Entry 8JVM (electron microscopy, 3.86 A resolution); this record covers chains F and J of the 3 polymer chains in the assembly.

[Chain F (and J)]
Molecule: Tip attachment protein J
Organism: Escherichia phage Lambda
Notes: fragment: AHS-CSF domains; chain J of this document is another copy of the same molecule, construct and numbering; everything in this record applies to it too
UniProtKB: P03749 (TIPJ_LAMBD); residues 830-995 here = UniProt positions 830-995
Amino-acid sequence (166 residues; numbered 830 to 995; the number before each row is that of its first residue):
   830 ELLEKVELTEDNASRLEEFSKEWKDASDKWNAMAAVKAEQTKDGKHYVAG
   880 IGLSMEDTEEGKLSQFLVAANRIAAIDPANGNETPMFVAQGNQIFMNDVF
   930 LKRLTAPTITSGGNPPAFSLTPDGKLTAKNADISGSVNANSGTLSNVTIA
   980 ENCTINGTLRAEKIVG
Construct notes: conflict Ala863 (Trp in P03749), Ala867 (Ile in P03749), Ala904 (Phe in P03749)

[Chain F / chain J interface]
Contacting residue pairs (164; chain F residue first):
  Lys834(F) - Val835(J)
  Leu837(F) - Thr838(J)
  Leu837(F) - Ala842(J)  hydrophobic
  Thr838(F) - Thr838(J)
  Asn841(F) - Thr838(J)
  Asn841(F) - Asn841(J)
  Asn841(F) - Ala842(J)
  Arg844(F) - Leu845(J)
  Leu845(F) - Leu845(J)  hydrophobic
  Phe848(F) - Ser849(J)
  Glu851(F) - Trp852(J)
  Trp852(F) - Trp852(J)
  Lys858(F) - Gln869(J)
  Trp859(F) - Trp859(J)  hydrophobic
  Ala864(F) - Met884(J)
  Val865(F) - Leu882(J)
  Lys866(F) - Ile880(J)
  Lys866(F) - Leu882(J)
  Gly879(F) - Leu882(J)
  Ile880(F) - Leu882(J)
  Ala899(F) - Gln894(J)
  Ala899(F) - Phe895(J)  hydrogen bond (backbone-backbone)
  Asn900(F) - Phe895(J)
  Arg901(F) - Tyr876(J)  hydrogen bond
  Arg901(F) - Phe895(J)  hydrogen bond (backbone-backbone)
  Arg901(F) - Val897(J)
  Ile902(F) - Val897(J)  hydrophobic
  Ile902(F) - Asn900(J)
  Ala903(F) - Val897(J)
  Ala903(F) - Ala898(J)  hydrophobic
  Ala903(F) - Ala899(J)
  Ala903(F) - Asn900(J)  hydrogen bond (backbone-side chain)
  Ala904(F) - Asn900(J)
  Ile905(F) - Asn900(J)
  Ile905(F) - Arg901(J)  hydrogen bond (backbone-backbone)
  Asp906(F) - Arg901(J)  hydrogen bond (backbone-side chain)
  Pro907(F) - Arg901(J)  hydrogen bond (backbone-side chain)
  Ala908(F) - Arg901(J)
  Asn911(F) - Arg901(J)
  Met915(F) - Asn900(J)  hydrogen bond (backbone-side chain)
  Phe916(F) - Asn900(J)
  Phe916(F) - Phe916(J)  hydrophobic
  Ile923(F) - Asn921(J)
  Phe924(F) - Gly920(J)
  Met925(F) - Asn921(J)
  Met925(F) - Met925(J)  hydrophobic
  Asn926(F) - Gln919(J)  hydrogen bond (side chain-backbone)
  Asn926(F) - Gly920(J)  hydrogen bond (backbone-backbone)
  Val928(F) - Met925(J)  hydrophobic
  Phe929(F) - Phe924(J)  hydrophobic
  Phe929(F) - Met925(J)
  Leu930(F) - Phe924(J)
  Leu930(F) - Met925(J)
  Leu930(F) - Asn926(J)
  Lys931(F) - Phe924(J)
  Lys931(F) - Met925(J)
  Arg932(F) - Asn926(J)  hydrogen bond
  Arg932(F) - Asp927(J)  salt bridge
  Arg932(F) - Val928(J)
  Leu933(F) - Val928(J)  hydrophobic
  Thr934(F) - Val928(J)  hydrogen bond (backbone-backbone)
  Thr934(F) - Phe929(J)
  Thr934(F) - Leu930(J)  hydrogen bond (backbone-backbone)
  Ala935(F) - Leu930(J)  hydrophobic
  Pro936(F) - Leu930(J)
  Pro936(F) - Lys931(J)
  Thr937(F) - Lys931(J)  hydrogen bond (side chain-backbone)
  Thr937(F) - Arg932(J)
  Thr937(F) - Leu933(J)  hydrogen bond (backbone-backbone)
  Ile938(F) - Leu933(J)
  Thr939(F) - Leu933(J)  hydrogen bond (side chain-backbone)
  Thr939(F) - Thr934(J)
  Thr939(F) - Ala935(J)
  Ser940(F) - Ala935(J)
  Ser940(F) - Pro936(J)
  Gly941(F) - Thr934(J)
  Gly941(F) - Ala935(J)
  Gly941(F) - Pro936(J)
  Phe947(F) - Ala935(J)
  Phe947(F) - Pro936(J)
  Phe947(F) - Leu949(J)  hydrophobic
  Phe947(F) - Thr950(J)
  Phe947(F) - Pro951(J)
  Phe947(F) - Gly953(J)
  Pro951(F) - Lys931(J)
  Leu955(F) - Leu955(J)  hydrophobic
  Ala957(F) - Gly953(J)
  Lys958(F) - Asp952(J)
  Lys958(F) - Gly953(J)  hydrogen bond (backbone-backbone)
  Asn959(F) - Gly953(J)
  Asn959(F) - Lys954(J)
  Asn959(F) - Leu955(J)  hydrogen bond (backbone-backbone)
  Ala960(F) - Leu955(J)
  Asp961(F) - Leu955(J)  hydrogen bond (backbone-backbone)
  Asp961(F) - Thr956(J)
  Asp961(F) - Ala957(J)  hydrogen bond (backbone-backbone)
  Ile962(F) - Ala957(J)
  Ile962(F) - Lys958(J)
  Ile962(F) - Asn959(J)
  Ile962(F) - Ala960(J)  hydrophobic
  Ser963(F) - Ala957(J)
  Gly964(F) - Lys958(J)
  Ser965(F) - Lys958(J)  hydrogen bond (backbone-backbone)
  Ser965(F) - Asn959(J)
  Ser965(F) - Ala960(J)  hydrogen bond (backbone-backbone)
  Val966(F) - Asn959(J)
  Val966(F) - Ala960(J)
  Asn967(F) - Ala960(J)  hydrogen bond (backbone-backbone)
  Asn967(F) - Asp961(J)
  Asn967(F) - Ile962(J)  hydrogen bond (backbone-backbone)
  Ala968(F) - Ile962(J)  hydrophobic
  Asn969(F) - Ile962(J)  hydrogen bond (backbone-backbone)
  Ser970(F) - Gly964(J)
  Ser970(F) - Ser965(J)
  Ser970(F) - Val966(J)  hydrogen bond (backbone-backbone)
  Gly971(F) - Val966(J)
  Thr972(F) - Val966(J)  hydrogen bond (backbone-backbone)
  Thr972(F) - Asn967(J)
  Thr972(F) - Ala968(J)  hydrogen bond (backbone-backbone)
  Leu973(F) - Leu973(J)  hydrophobic
  Ser974(F) - Ala968(J)
  Ser974(F) - Asn969(J)  hydrogen bond (side chain-backbone)
  Asn975(F) - Asn969(J)  hydrogen bond (backbone-backbone)
  Asn975(F) - Ser970(J)
  Asn975(F) - Gly971(J)  hydrogen bond (backbone-backbone)
  Val976(F) - Ser970(J)
  Val976(F) - Gly971(J)
  Val976(F) - Leu973(J)  hydrophobic
  Thr977(F) - Gly971(J)  hydrogen bond (backbone-backbone)
  Thr977(F) - Thr972(J)
  Thr977(F) - Leu973(J)  hydrogen bond (backbone-backbone)
  Ile978(F) - Leu973(J)
  Ile978(F) - Ser974(J)
  Ala979(F) - Leu973(J)  hydrogen bond (backbone-backbone)
  Glu980(F) - Leu973(J)
  Glu980(F) - Ser974(J)  hydrogen bond (backbone-backbone)
  Glu980(F) - Asn975(J)  hydrogen bond
  Asn981(F) - Ser974(J)
  Asn981(F) - Asn975(J)  hydrogen bond (backbone-side chain)
  Asn981(F) - Val976(J)  hydrogen bond (backbone-backbone)
  Cys982(F) - Val976(J)  hydrogen bond (side chain-backbone)
  Cys982(F) - Ile978(J)  hydrophobic
  Thr983(F) - Val976(J)
  Thr983(F) - Thr977(J)
  Thr983(F) - Ile978(J)  hydrogen bond (backbone-backbone)
  Ile984(F) - Ile978(J)
  Asn985(F) - Ile978(J)  hydrogen bond (backbone-backbone)
  Asn985(F) - Ala979(J)
  Gly986(F) - Ala979(J)  hydrogen bond (backbone-backbone)
  Thr987(F) - Asn981(J)
  Thr987(F) - Cys982(J)  hydrogen bond (backbone-backbone)
  Leu988(F) - Cys982(J)
  Arg989(F) - Cys982(J)  hydrogen bond (backbone-backbone)
  Arg989(F) - Thr983(J)
  Arg989(F) - Ile984(J)  hydrogen bond (backbone-backbone)
  Ala990(F) - Ile984(J)
  Ala990(F) - Leu988(J)  hydrophobic
  Glu991(F) - Ile984(J)
  Glu991(F) - Gly986(J)
  Lys992(F) - Thr987(J)
  Lys992(F) - Leu988(J)
  Lys992(F) - Arg989(J)
  Val994(F) - Arg989(J)
  Val994(F) - Ala990(J)
Other interface residues (no listed pair), chain F (94 interface residues in all): Met862, Leu892, Ser893, Val897, Asn909, Gly942, Ile993
Other interface residues (no listed pair), chain J (85 interface residues in all): Phe848, Ala867, Ile902, Pro907, Gly910, Ala918, Glu980, Asn985, Ile993

[Summary]
94 residues of chain F face 85 of chain J across their interface, with 45 hydrogen bonds and 1 salt bridge.
Polar pairs include Arg932(F)-Asp927(J), Arg901(F)-Tyr876(J) and Ala903(F)-Asn900(J).
Both chains are Tip attachment protein J (Escherichia phage Lambda). Entry 8JVM (AHS-CSF domains of phage
lambda tail) was determined by electron microscopy (same publication as 8IYD, 8IYK, 8IYL and 8KGE).
